PDB entry 5CM9 | X-ray diffraction, 2.60 A resolution | chains A and C

[Chain A]
Protein: Ral guanine nucleotide dissociation stimulator-like 2
Source organism: Mus musculus
Reference sequence: Q61193 (RGL2_MOUSE); residues 50-514 here = UniProt positions 50-514
Amino-acid sequence (473 residues; each row starts with the number of its first residue):
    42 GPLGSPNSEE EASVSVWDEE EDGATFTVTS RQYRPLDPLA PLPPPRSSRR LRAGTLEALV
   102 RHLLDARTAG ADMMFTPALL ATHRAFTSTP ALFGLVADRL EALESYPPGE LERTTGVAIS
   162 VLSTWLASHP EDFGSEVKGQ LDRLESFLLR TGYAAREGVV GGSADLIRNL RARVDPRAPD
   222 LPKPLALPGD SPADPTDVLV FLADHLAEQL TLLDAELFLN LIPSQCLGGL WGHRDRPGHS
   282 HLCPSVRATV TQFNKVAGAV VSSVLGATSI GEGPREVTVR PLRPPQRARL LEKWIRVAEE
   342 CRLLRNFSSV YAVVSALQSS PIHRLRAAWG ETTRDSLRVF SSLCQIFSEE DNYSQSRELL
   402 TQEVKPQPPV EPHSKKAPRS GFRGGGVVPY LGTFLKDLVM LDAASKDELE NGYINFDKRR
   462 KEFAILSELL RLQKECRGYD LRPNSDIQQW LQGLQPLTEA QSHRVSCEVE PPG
Unresolved in the structure: 42-53, 195-202, 218-232, 389-421
Construct notes: expression tag (42-49); conflict Tyr147 (His in Q61193), Thr402 (Met in Q61193)

[Chain C]
Protein: Ras-related protein Ral-a
Source organism: Drosophila melanogaster
Reference sequence: P48555 (RALA_DROME); residues 1-201 here = UniProt positions 1-201
Amino-acid sequence (203 residues; row label = number of the first residue in the row; numbers below 1 keep their minus sign (Gly-1 is residue -1)):
    -1 GSMSKKPTAG PALHKVIMVG SGGVGKSALT LQFMYDEFVE DYEPTKADSY RKKVVLDGEE
    59 VQIDILDTAG QEDYAAIRDN YFRSGEGFLC VFSITDDESF QATQEFREQI LRVKNDESIP
   119 FLLVGNKCDL NDKRKVPLSE CQLRAQQWAV PYVETSAKTR ENVDKVFFDL MREIRSRKTE
   179 DSKATSGRAK DRCKKRRLKC TLL
Unresolved in the structure: -1 to 9, 34-48, 127-132, 177-201
Construct notes: expression tag (-1 to 0)
Swiss-Prot annotation at these positions:
  - motif: Tyr40 to Tyr48 (Effector region)
  - binding site (GTP): Gly18 to Ser25, Asp65 to Gln69, Asn124 to Asp127
  - modified residue: Cys198 (Cysteine methyl ester)
  - lipidation: Cys198 (S-geranylgeranyl cysteine)

[How chain A and chain C interact]
Residue-residue contacts - 52 pairs, chain A then chain C:
  Trp272(A) with Gly68(C), hydrogen bond (side chain-backbone); Asp71(C)
  Gly273(A) with Gly20(C); Gly21(C), hydrogen bond (backbone-backbone)
  Arg275(A) with Glu70(C), salt bridge; Asp71(C), salt bridge
  Asp276(A) with Ser19(C), hydrogen bond; Gly20(C), hydrogen bond (side chain-backbone); Glu96(C)
  Pro278(A) with Asp94(C)
  Val291(A) with Asp71(C); Tyr72(C)
  Phe294(A) with Tyr72(C), hydrophobic; Ile75(C), hydrophobic
  Asn295(A) with Asp71(C), hydrogen bond (side chain-backbone); Tyr72(C); Ala73(C), hydrogen bond (side chain-backbone)
  Tyr352(A) with Ile75(C), hydrophobic
  Ser356(A) with Ala74(C); Ile75(C); Asn78(C), hydrogen bond (backbone-side chain)
  Ala357(A) with Ala74(C)
  Gln359(A) with Asn78(C), hydrogen bond; Arg81(C), hydrogen bond (backbone-side chain)
  Ser360(A) with Asp77(C); Arg81(C)
  Ser361(A) with Asp77(C), hydrogen bond (backbone-side chain); Arg81(C); Arg110(C); Val111(C)
  His364(A) with Arg81(C)
  Tyr431(A) with Gln69(C), hydrogen bond; Tyr72(C); Ile75(C)
  Leu432(A) with Tyr72(C), hydrogen bond (backbone-side chain)
  Gly433(A) with Gln69(C); Tyr72(C)
  Leu436(A) with Gly68(C); Tyr72(C)
  Lys437(A) with Ala67(C); Gln69(C)
  Val440(A) with Ala67(C), hydrophobic; Gly68(C)
  Met441(A) with Leu29(C); Asp65(C)
  Ala444(A) with Ser25(C); Leu29(C)
  Ala445(A) with Leu29(C)
  Glu500(A) with Gln107(C); Arg110(C), salt bridge
  Ala501(A) with Arg110(C)
  His504(A) with Arg110(C)
Interface residues without a listed pair, chain A (32 interface residues in all): His274, Arg277, Thr290, Ala298, Pro362
Interface residues without a listed pair, chain C (24 interface residues in all): Ala26

[Summary]
Chain A and chain C form an interface of 32 and 24 residues respectively; the contacts include 12 hydrogen
bonds and 3 salt bridges. Polar pairs include Arg275(A)-Glu70(C), Arg275(A)-Asp71(C) and Glu500(A)-Arg110(C).
UniProt lists 17 GTP-binding residues on chain C.
Here chain A is Ral guanine nucleotide dissociation stimulator-like 2 (Mus musculus) and chain C is
Ras-related protein Ral-a (Drosophila melanogaster). Entry 5CM9 (Structural Basis for the Selectivity of
Guanine Nucleotide Exchange Factors for the small G-protein Ral) was determined by X-ray diffraction (same
publication as 5CM8).
